6THN - chains 2 and 4 of the 5 polymer chains in the assembly; structure by electron microscopy, 2.60 A resolution.

[Chain 2]
Molecule: Genome polyprotein
From: Bovine enterovirus (strain VG-5-27)
Notes: EC 3.4.22.29, 3.6.1.15, 3.4.22.28, 2.7.7.48
UniProt: P12915 (POLG_BOVEV); residues 1-248 here correspond to UniProt positions 70-317 (UniProt number = residue number + 69)
Amino-acid sequence (248 residues; row label = number of the first residue in the row):
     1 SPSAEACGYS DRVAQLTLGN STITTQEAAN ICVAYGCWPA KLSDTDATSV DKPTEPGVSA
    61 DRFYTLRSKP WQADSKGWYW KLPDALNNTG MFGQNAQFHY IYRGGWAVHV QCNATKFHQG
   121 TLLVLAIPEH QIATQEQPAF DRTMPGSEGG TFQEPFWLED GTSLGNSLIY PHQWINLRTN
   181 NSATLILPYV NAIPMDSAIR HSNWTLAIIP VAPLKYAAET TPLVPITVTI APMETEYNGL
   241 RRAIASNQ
Unresolved in the structure: 1-8
Sequence notes: conflict Arg62 (Ala131 in P12915)
Swiss-Prot annotation at these positions:
  - site: Gln248 (Cleavage)
From the paper describing this entry:
  - binding site for RNA Peak 9 Bernoulli Plot: Trp38
  - mutagenesis - W38A: unchanged expression

[Chain 4]
Molecule: Genome polyprotein
From: Bovine enterovirus (strain VG-5-27)
Notes: EC 3.4.22.29, 3.6.1.15, 3.4.22.28, 2.7.7.48
UniProt: P12915 (POLG_BOVEV); the author numbering skips numbers that UniProt does not, so the offset changes along the chain: 2-4 = UniProt 18-20; 21-69 = UniProt 21-69
Amino-acid sequence (52 residues; each row starts with the number of its first residue; note: 16 numbers in that range are skipped by the numbering (no residue carries them; nothing is unmodelled there)):
     2 GAQ
    21 GGSTINYNNI NYYSHAASAA QNKQDFTQDP SKFTQPIADV IKETAVPLK
Sequence notes: conflict Gly2 (Tyr18 in P12915), Gln4 (Thr20 in P12915)
Swiss-Prot annotation at these positions:
  - site: Lys69 (Cleavage)

[Interface between chain 2 and chain 4]
Residue-residue contacts (16; chain 2 residue first):
  Tyr9(2) with Lys69(4)
  Asp11(2) with Pro67(4); Leu68(4); Lys69(4), hydrogen bond (side chain-backbone)
  Arg12(2) with Lys69(4)
  Asn30(2) with Ala58(4); Asp59(4), hydrogen bond (side chain-backbone)
  Ile31(2) with Pro56(4); Ile57(4); Ala58(4), hydrogen bond (backbone-backbone)
  Cys32(2) with Pro56(4), hydrogen bond (side chain-backbone)
  Val33(2) with Pro56(4), hydrogen bond (backbone-backbone)
  Tyr35(2) with Lys52(4); Phe53(4), hydrophobic
  Gly36(2) with Lys52(4)
  Thr179(2) with Leu68(4)
Other interface residues (no listed pair), chain 2 (12 interface residues in all): Ser10, Ala29
Other interface residues (no listed pair), chain 4 (10 interface residues in all): Ile61

[Overview]
Chain 2 and chain 4 form an interface of 12 and 10 residues respectively; the contacts include 5 hydrogen
bonds. Polar pairs include Asp11(2)-Lys69(4), Asn30(2)-Asp59(4) and Cys32(2)-Pro56(4). From the paper: a
binding site for RNA Peak 9 Bernoulli Plot at Trp38(2); W38A of chain 2 leaves expression unchanged.
Chain 2 is Genome polyprotein and chain 4 is Genome polyprotein, both from Bovine enterovirus (strain
VG-5-27); the structure, Multiple Genomic RNA-Coat Protein Contacts Play Vital Roles in the Assembly of
Infectious Enterovirus-E symmetry expansion+2fold ..., was determined by electron microscopy (same publication
as 6THD).
